Entry 8JWX (electron microscopy, 3.30 A resolution); this record covers chains P and Z of the 25 polymer chains in the assembly.

Chain P:
Protein: Capsid protein G8P
Organism: Enterobacteria phage M13
UniProtKB: P69541 (CAPSD_BPM13); residues 1-50 here correspond to UniProt positions 24-73 (UniProt number = residue number + 23)
Sequence (50 residues; numbered 1 to 50; the number before each row is that of its first residue):
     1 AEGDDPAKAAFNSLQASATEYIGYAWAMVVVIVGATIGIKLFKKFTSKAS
Disordered / not traced: 1-4

Chain Z:
Protein: Head virion protein G6P
Organism: Enterobacteria phage M13
UniProtKB: P69532 (G6P_BPM13); residues 1-112 here = UniProt positions 1-112
Sequence (112 residues; each row starts with the number of its first residue):
     1 MPVLLGIPLLLRFLGFLLVTLFGYLLTFLKKGFGKIAIAISLFLALIIGL
    51 NSILVGYLSDISAQLPSDFVQGVQLILPSNALPCFYVILSVKAAIFIFDV
   101 KQKIVSYLDWDK
Disordered / not traced: 1, 111-112

Chain P / chain Z interface:
Residue-residue contacts - 16 pairs, chain P then chain Z:
  Val-30(P) / Asp-68(Z)
  Val-30(P) / Phe-69(Z)
  Val-31(P) / Gln-71(Z)
  Val-31(P) / Gly-72(Z)
  Val-33(P) / Phe-69(Z)  hydrophobic
  Gly-34(P) / Phe-69(Z)
  Gly-34(P) / Val-73(Z)
  Ala-35(P) / Gly-72(Z)
  Ala-35(P) / Ile-76(Z)
  Gly-38(P) / Val-73(Z)
  Gly-38(P) / Ile-76(Z)
  Ile-39(P) / Ile-76(Z)  hydrophobic
  Phe-42(P) / Leu-77(Z)  hydrophobic
  Phe-42(P) / Ala-81(Z)  hydrophobic
  Phe-42(P) / Leu-82(Z)  hydrophobic
  Thr-46(P) / Ile-88(Z)
Also at the interface, not in a pair above, chain P (12 interface residues in all): Ile-37, Phe-45, Ala-49
Also at the interface, not in a pair above, chain Z (12 interface residues in all): Leu-75, Phe-85

In short:
The chain P/chain Z interface involves 12 residues from each chain.
Chain P is Capsid protein G8P and chain Z is Head virion protein G6P, both from Enterobacteria phage M13; the
structure, bottom segment of the bacteriophage M13 mini variant, was determined by electron microscopy.
